Entry 2FIX (X-ray diffraction, 3.50 A resolution); this record covers chains D and L of the 4 polymer chains in the assembly.

Chain D (and L):
Molecule: Fructose-1,6-bisphosphatase 1
Source organism: Homo sapiens
Notes: EC 3.1.3.11; chain L of this document is another copy of the same molecule, construct and numbering; everything in this record applies to it too
Amino-acid sequence (338 residues; numbered 0 to 337; the number before each row is that of its first residue; numbering starts at 0):
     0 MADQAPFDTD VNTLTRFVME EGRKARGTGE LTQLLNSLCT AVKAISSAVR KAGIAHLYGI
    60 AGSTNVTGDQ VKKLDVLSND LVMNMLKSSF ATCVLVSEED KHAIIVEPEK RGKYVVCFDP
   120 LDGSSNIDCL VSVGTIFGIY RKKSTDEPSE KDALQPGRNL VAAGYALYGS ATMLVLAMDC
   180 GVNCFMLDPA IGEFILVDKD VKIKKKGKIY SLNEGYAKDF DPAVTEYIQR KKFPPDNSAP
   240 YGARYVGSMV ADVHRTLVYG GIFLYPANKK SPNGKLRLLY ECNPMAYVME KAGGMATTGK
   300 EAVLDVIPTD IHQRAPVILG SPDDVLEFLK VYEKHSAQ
Disordered / not traced: 0-8, 63-71, 337
Differences from the reference sequence: variant Lys217 (Arg218 in 15277851)
Ligand contacts:
  - 870 (N-[7-(3-aminophenyl)-5-methoxy-1,3-benzoxazol-2-yl]-2,5-dichlorobenzenesulfonamide), molecule 1: Val17, Met18, Glu20, Gly21, Arg22, Ala24, Arg25, Gly26, Thr27, Gly28, Glu29, Leu30, Thr31, Leu34, Tyr113, Met177
  - 870, molecule 2: Gly26, Thr27, Gly28, Thr31, Gln32

Interface between chain D and chain L:
Pairs across the interface (15):
  Thr39(D) with Ile59(L)
  Gly58(D) with Asn83(L), hydrogen bond (backbone-side chain)
  Ile59(D) with Ala43(L), hydrophobic; Leu80(L); Asn83(L), hydrogen bond (backbone-side chain); Met84(L)
  Ala60(D) with Leu80(L), hydrophobic; Asn83(L)
  Gly61(D) with Asn83(L)
  Leu76(D) with His55(L)
  Asp79(D) with Ala60(L)
  Leu80(D) with Ile59(L); Ala60(L), hydrophobic
  Asn83(D) with Gly58(L); Ile59(L)
Interface residues without a listed pair, chain D (11 interface residues in all): His55, Met84
Interface residues without a listed pair, chain L (9 interface residues in all): Leu76

Summary:
11 residues of chain D and 9 residues of chain L are in contact, with 2 hydrogen bonds. Polar contacts include
Gly58(D)-Asn83(L) and Ile59(D)-Asn83(L). Ligands of chain D: compound 870.
Both chains are Fructose-1,6-bisphosphatase 1 (Homo sapiens). Entry 2FIX (Structure of human liver FBPase
complexed with potent benzoxazole allosteric inhibitiors) was determined by X-ray diffraction (same
publication as 2FIE).
